Entry 8OX1 (electron microscopy, 2.70 A resolution); this record covers chains H and J of the 12 polymer chains in the assembly.

# Chain H
Protein: Histone H2B type 1-C/E/F/G/I
From: Homo sapiens
UniProtKB: P62807 (H2B1C_HUMAN); residues -3 to 122 here correspond to UniProt positions 1-126 (UniProt number = residue number + 4)
Sequence (130 residues; numbered -7 to 122; the number before each row is that of its first residue; numbers below 1 keep their minus sign (Gly-7 is residue -7)):
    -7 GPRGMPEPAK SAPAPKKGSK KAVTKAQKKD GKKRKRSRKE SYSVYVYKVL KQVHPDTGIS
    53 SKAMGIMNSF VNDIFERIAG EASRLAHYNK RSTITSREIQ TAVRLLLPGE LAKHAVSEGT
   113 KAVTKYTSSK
Not modelled in the structure: -7 to 23
Sequence notes: expression tag (-7 to -4)

# Chain J
Molecule: Telomeric DNA G strand
From: Homo sapiens
Sequence (145 nucleotides; numbered -70 to 74; the number before each row is that of its first residue; numbers below 1 keep their minus sign (DA-70 is residue -70)):
   -70 ATCTTAGGGT TAGGGTTAGG GTTAGGGTTA GGGTTAGGGT TAGGGTTAGG GTTAGGGTTA
   -10 GGGTTAGGGT TAGGGTTAGG GTTAGGGTTA GGGTTAGGGT TAGGGTTAGG GTTAGGGTTA
    50 GGGTTAGGGT TAGGGTTAGG GTGAT

# Chain H / chain J interface
Residue-residue contacts - 16 pairs, chain H then chain J:
  Arg26(H) with DT30(J), hydrogen bond to the base; DA31(J), sugar contact
  Lys27(H) with DG-46(J), salt bridge to the phosphate; DT30(J), sugar contact; DA31(J), phosphate contact
  Ser29(H) with DG-46(J), phosphate contact; DT30(J), hydrogen bond to the phosphate
  Arg30(H) with DT-48(J), base contact; DA-47(J), salt bridge to the phosphate
  Glu32(H) with DG-45(J), sugar contact
  Ile51(H) with DT-54(J), phosphate contact
  Arg83(H) with DG-34(J), phosphate contact
  Ser84(H) with DA-35(J), hydrogen bond to the phosphate; DG-34(J), hydrogen bond to the phosphate
  Thr85(H) with DA-35(J), phosphate contact; DG-34(J), hydrogen bond to the phosphate
Interface residues without a listed pair, chain H (13 interface residues in all): Arg28, Tyr39, Ser52, Lys82
Interface residues without a listed pair, chain J (12 interface residues in all): DA-53, DG-33, DT29

# Overview
The interface between chain H and chain J involves 13 residues on one side and 12 on the other; the contacts
include 5 hydrogen bonds and 2 salt bridges. Polar pairs include Arg26(H)-DT30(J), Ser29(H)-DT30(J) and
Ser84(H)-DA-35(J).
Chain H is Histone H2B type 1-C/E/F/G/I and chain J is Telomeric DNA G strand, both from Homo sapiens; the
structure, Structure of TRF1core in complex with telomeric nucleosome, was determined by electron microscopy.
